PDB entry 3L7D | X-ray diffraction, 2.00 A resolution | chain A

[Chain A]
Name: Glycogen phosphorylase, muscle form
Organism: Oryctolagus cuniculus
Notes: EC 2.4.1.1
Reference sequence: P00489 (PYGM_RABIT); residues 0-842 here correspond to UniProt positions 1-843 (UniProt number = residue number + 1)
Sequence (843 residues; numbered 0 to 842; the number before each row is that of its first residue; numbering starts at 0):
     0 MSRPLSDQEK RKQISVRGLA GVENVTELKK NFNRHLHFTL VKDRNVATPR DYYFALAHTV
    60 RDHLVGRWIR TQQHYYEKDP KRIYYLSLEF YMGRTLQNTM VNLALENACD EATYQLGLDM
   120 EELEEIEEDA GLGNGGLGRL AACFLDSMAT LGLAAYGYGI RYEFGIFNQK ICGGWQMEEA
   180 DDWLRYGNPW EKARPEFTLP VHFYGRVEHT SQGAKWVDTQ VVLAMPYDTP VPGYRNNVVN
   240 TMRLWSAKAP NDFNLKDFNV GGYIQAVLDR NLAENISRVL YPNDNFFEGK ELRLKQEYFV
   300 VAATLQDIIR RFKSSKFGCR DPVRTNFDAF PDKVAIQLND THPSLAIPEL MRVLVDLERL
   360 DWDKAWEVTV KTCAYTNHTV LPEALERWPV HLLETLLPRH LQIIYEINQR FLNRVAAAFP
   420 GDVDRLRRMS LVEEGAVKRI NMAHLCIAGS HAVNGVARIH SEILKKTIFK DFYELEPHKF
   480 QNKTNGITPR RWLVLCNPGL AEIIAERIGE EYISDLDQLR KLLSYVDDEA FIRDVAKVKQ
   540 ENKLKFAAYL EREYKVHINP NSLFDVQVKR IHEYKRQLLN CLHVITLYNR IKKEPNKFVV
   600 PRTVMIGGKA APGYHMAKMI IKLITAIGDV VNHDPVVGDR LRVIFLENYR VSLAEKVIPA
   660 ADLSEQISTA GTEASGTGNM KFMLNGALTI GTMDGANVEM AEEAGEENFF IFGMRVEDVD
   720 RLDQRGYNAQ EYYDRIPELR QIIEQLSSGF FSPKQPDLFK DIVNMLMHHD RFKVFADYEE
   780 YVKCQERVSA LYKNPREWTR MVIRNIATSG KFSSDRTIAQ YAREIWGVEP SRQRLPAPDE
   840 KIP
Not modelled in the structure: 0-11, 255-260, 315-324, 837-842
Modified residues: Lys680 ((2S)-2-amino-6-[[3-hydroxy-2-methyl-5-(phosphonooxymethyl)pyridin-4-yl]methylideneamino]hexanoic acid; LLP)
Swiss-Prot annotation at these positions:
  - binding site (AMP): Asp42, Tyr75, Arg309 to Cys318
  - site: Cys108 (Involved in the association of subunits), Cys142 (Involved in the association of subunits), Tyr155 (Can be labeled by an AMP analog)
  - modified residue: Ser1 (N-acetylserine), Ser14 (Phosphoserine), Tyr203 (Phosphotyrosine), Tyr226 (Phosphotyrosine), Ser429 (Phosphoserine), Tyr472 (Phosphotyrosine), Ser513 (Phosphoserine), Lys680 (N6-(pyridoxal phosphate)lysine), Ser746 (Phosphoserine), Ser747 (Phosphoserine)
Residues lining bound ligands: DK5 (1-(2,3-dideoxy-3-fluoro-beta-D-arabino-hexopyranosyl)-4-[(phenylcarbonyl)amino]pyrimidin-2(1H)-one): Gly134, Gly135, Leu136, Leu139, Asn282, Asp283, Asn284, Phe285, Phe286, Arg292, His341, His377, Thr378, Ala383, Val455, Asn484, Tyr573, Glu672, Ala673, Ser674, Gly675, Thr676

[Overview]
Bound to chain A: compound DK5. Curated annotation (UniProt) lists 12 AMP-binding residues.
Chain A is Glycogen phosphorylase, muscle form (Oryctolagus cuniculus); the structure, Crystal Structure of
Glycogen Phosphorylase DK5 complex, was determined by X-ray diffraction together with 3L79, 3L7A, 3L7B and
3L7C from the same study.
